PDB entry 3GPB | X-ray diffraction, 2.30 A resolution | chain A

[Chain A]
Name: Glycogen phosphorylase B
Organism: Oryctolagus cuniculus
Notes: EC 2.4.1.1
Reference sequence: P00489 (PHS2_RABIT); residue numbers follow UniProt; this construct covers 1-842
Chain sequence (842 residues; each row starts with the number of its first residue):
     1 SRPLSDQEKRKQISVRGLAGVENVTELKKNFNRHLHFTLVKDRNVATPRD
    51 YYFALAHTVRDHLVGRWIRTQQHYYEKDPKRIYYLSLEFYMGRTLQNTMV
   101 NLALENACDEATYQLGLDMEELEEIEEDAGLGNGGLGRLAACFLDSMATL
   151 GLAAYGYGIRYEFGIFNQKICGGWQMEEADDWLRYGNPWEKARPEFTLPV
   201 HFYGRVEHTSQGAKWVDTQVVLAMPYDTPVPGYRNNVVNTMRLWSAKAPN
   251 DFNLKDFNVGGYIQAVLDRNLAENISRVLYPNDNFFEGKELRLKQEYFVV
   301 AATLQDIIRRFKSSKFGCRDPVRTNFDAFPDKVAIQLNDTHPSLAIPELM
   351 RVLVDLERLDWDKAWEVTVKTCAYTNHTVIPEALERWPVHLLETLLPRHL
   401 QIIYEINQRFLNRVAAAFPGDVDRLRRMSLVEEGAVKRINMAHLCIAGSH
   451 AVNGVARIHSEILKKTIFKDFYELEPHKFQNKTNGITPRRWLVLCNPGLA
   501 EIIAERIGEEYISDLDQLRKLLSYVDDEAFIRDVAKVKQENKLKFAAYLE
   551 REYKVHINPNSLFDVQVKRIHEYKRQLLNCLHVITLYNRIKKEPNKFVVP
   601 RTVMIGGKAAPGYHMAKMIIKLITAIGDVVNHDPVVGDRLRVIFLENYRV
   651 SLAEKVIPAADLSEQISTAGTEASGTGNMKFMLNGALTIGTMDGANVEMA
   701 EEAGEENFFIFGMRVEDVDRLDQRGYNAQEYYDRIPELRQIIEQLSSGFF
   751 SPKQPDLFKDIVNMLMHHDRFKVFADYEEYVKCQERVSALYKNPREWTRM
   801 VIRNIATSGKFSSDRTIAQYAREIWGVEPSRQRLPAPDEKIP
Unresolved in the structure: 1-9
Differences from the reference sequence: conflict Ile380 (Leu in P00489)
Covalent attachments: pyridoxal phosphate (PLP) linked to Lys680
Ligand contacts:
  - 1-O-phosphono-alpha-D-glucopyranose (G1P), molecule 1: Val40, Val45, Ile68, Gln71, Arg193, Phe196, Arg242, Asp306, Arg309, Arg310
  - 1-O-phosphono-alpha-D-glucopyranose (G1P), molecule 2: Gly134, Gly135, Leu136, Leu139, Asp283, Asn284, His377, Val455, Asn484, Tyr573, Lys574, Glu672, Ala673, Ser674, Gly675, Thr676
  - pyridoxal phosphate (PLP): Tyr90, Gly134, Gly135, Arg138, Trp491, Val567, Lys568, Lys574, Tyr648, Arg649, Val650, Ala653, Gln665, Glu672, Gly675, Thr676, Gly677
Swiss-Prot annotation at these positions:
  - modified residue: Ser747 (Phosphoserine)

[Overview]
Chain A binds 1-O-phosphono-alpha-D-glucopyranose. Pyridoxal phosphate is covalently linked to Lys680.
Chain A is Glycogen phosphorylase B (Oryctolagus cuniculus); the structure, Comparison of the binding of
glucose and glucose-1-phosphate derivatives to T-state glycogen phosphorylase B, was determined by X-ray
diffraction together with 2GPB, 4GPB and 5GPB from the same study.
